5BPD - chains D and F of the 6 polymer chains in the assembly; structure by X-ray diffraction, 2.40 A resolution.

[Chain D]
Molecule: TrmBL2
Source organism: Pyrococcus furiosus
Reference sequence: Q8U3H1 (TMBL2_PYRFU); numbering as in UniProt (aligned over 1-264)
Sequence (264 residues; numbered 1 to 264; the number before each row is that of its first residue):
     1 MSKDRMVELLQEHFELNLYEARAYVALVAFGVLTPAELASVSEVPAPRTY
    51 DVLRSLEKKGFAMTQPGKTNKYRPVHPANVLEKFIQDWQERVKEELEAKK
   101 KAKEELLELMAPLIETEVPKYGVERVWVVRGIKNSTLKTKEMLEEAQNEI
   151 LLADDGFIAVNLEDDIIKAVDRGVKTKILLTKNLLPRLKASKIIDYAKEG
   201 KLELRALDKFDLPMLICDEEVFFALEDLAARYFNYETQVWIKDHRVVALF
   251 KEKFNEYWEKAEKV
Not modelled in the structure: 118-119, 263-264
UniProt features mapped onto this chain:
  - DNA-binding region: Leu-33 to Arg-54 (H-T-H motif)

[Chain F]
Molecule: 21-nt DNA strand
Sequence (21 nucleotides; numbered 1 to 21; the number before each row is that of its first residue):
     1 TATATCACTATCGATGATATA

[Chain D / chain F interface]
Contacting residue pairs (8; chain D residue first):
  Pro-47(D) / DT5(F)  base contact
  Pro-47(D) / DC6(F)  base contact
  Tyr-50(D) / DT3(F)  hydrogen bond to the phosphate
  Tyr-50(D) / DA4(F)  sugar contact
  Tyr-50(D) / DT5(F)  base contact
  Arg-54(D) / DT5(F)  salt bridge to the phosphate
  Thr-69(D) / DA4(F)  phosphate contact
  Asn-70(D) / DA4(F)  hydrogen bond to the phosphate
Also at the interface, not in a pair above, chain D (8 interface residues in all): Pro-35, Ala-46, Arg-48
Also at the interface, not in a pair above, chain F (5 interface residues in all): DA7

[Summary]
8 residues of chain D face 5 of chain F across their interface; the contacts include 2 hydrogen bonds and 1
salt bridge. Among the polar pairs are Tyr-50(D)/DT3(F), Asn-70(D)/DA4(F) and Arg-54(D)/DT5(F).
Here chain D is TrmBL2 (Pyrococcus furiosus) and chain F is a 21-nt DNA strand. Entry 5BPD (Structure of
TrmBL2, an archaeal chromatin protein, shows a novel mode of DNA binding) was determined by X-ray diffraction
(same publication as 5BOX, 5BPI and 5BQT).
